PDB entry 3HHB | X-ray diffraction, 1.74 A resolution | chains A and D of the 4 polymer chains in the assembly

Chain A:
Name: Hemoglobin (deoxy) (alpha chain)
Organism: Homo sapiens
Reference sequence: P01922 (HBA_HUMAN); numbering as in UniProt (aligned over 1-141)
Sequence (141 residues; numbered 1 to 141; the number before each row is that of its first residue):
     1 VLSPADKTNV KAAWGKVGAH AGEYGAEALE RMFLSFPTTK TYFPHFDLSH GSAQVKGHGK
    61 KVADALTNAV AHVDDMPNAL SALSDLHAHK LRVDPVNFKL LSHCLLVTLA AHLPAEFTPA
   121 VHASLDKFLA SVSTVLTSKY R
Ion coordination: heme Fe near His87 (its only coordinating residue here)
Residues lining bound ligands: heme (HEM): Met32, Thr39, Tyr42, Phe43, His45, Phe46, His58, Lys61, Val62, Ala65, Leu66, Leu83, Leu86, His87, Leu91, Val93, Asn97, Phe98, Leu101, Val132, Leu136

Chain D:
Name: Hemoglobin (deoxy) (beta chain)
Organism: Homo sapiens
Reference sequence: P02023 (HBB_HUMAN); residues 1-146 here = UniProt positions 1-146
Sequence (146 residues; row label = number of the first residue in the row):
     1 VHLTPEEKSA VTALWGKVNV DEVGGEALGR LLVVYPWTQR FFESFGDLST PDAVMGNPKV
    61 KAHGKKVLGA FSDGLAHLDN LKGTFATLSE LHCDKLHVDP ENFRLLGNVL VCVLAHHFGK
   121 EFTPPVQAAY QKVVAGVANA LAHKYH
Ion coordination: heme Fe near His92 (its only coordinating residue here)
Residues lining bound ligands: heme (HEM): Leu31, Thr38, Phe41, Phe42, His63, Lys66, Val67, Ala70, Phe71, Phe85, Leu88, Leu91, His92, Leu96, Val98, Asn102, Phe103, Leu106, Val137, Leu141

Chain A / chain D interface:
Residue-residue contacts (24; chain A residue first):
  Pro37(A) - His146(D)
  Thr38(A) - Pro100(D)
  Lys40(A) - His146(D)  hydrogen bond (side chain-backbone)
  Thr41(A) - His97(D)
  Thr41(A) - Asp99(D)
  Thr41(A) - Tyr145(D)
  Tyr42(A) - Arg40(D)
  Tyr42(A) - Asp99(D)  hydrogen bond
  Pro44(A) - His97(D)
  Leu91(A) - Arg40(D)  hydrogen bond (backbone-side chain)
  Arg92(A) - Trp37(D)
  Arg92(A) - Arg40(D)  hydrogen bond (backbone-side chain)
  Asp94(A) - Trp37(D)  hydrogen bond
  Asp94(A) - Asp99(D)
  Asp94(A) - Glu101(D)
  Asp94(A) - Leu105(D)
  Pro95(A) - Trp37(D)
  Val96(A) - Glu101(D)
  Asn97(A) - Asp99(D)  hydrogen bond
  Tyr140(A) - Pro36(D)
  Tyr140(A) - Trp37(D)  hydrophobic
  Arg141(A) - Val34(D)  hydrogen bond (side chain-backbone)
  Arg141(A) - Tyr35(D)
  Arg141(A) - Pro36(D)
Other interface residues (no listed pair), chain D (15 interface residues in all): Gln39, Glu43, Val98

Overview:
14 residues of chain A and 15 residues of chain D are in contact, with 7 hydrogen bonds. Among the polar pairs
are Lys40(A)-His146(D), Tyr42(A)-Asp99(D) and Leu91(A)-Arg40(D). Ligands of chain A: heme. Ligands of chain D:
heme.
Here chain A is Hemoglobin (deoxy) (alpha chain) and chain D is Hemoglobin (deoxy) (beta chain), both from
Homo sapiens. Entry 3HHB (The crystal structure of human deoxyhaemoglobin at 1.74 angstroms resolution) was
determined by X-ray diffraction (same publication as 2HHB and 4HHB).
